Entry 6GXB (X-ray diffraction, 1.35 A resolution); this record covers chain A.

[Chain A]
Protein: Carbonic anhydrase 2
Source organism: Homo sapiens
Notes: EC 4.2.1.1
Reference sequence: P00918 (CAH2_HUMAN); numbering as in UniProt (aligned over 4-260)
Sequence (257 residues; each row starts with the number of its first residue):
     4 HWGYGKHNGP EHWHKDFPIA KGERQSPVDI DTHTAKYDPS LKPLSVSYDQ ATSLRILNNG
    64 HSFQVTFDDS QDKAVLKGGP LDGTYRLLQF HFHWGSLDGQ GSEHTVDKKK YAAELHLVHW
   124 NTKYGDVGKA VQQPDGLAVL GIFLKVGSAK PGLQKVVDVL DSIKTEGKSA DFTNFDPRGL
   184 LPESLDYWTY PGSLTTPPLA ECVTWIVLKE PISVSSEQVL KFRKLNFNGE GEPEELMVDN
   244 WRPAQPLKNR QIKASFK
Construct notes: conflict Ser-65 (Ala in P00918), Gln-67 (Asn in P00918), Thr-69 (Glu in P00918), Leu-91 (Ile in P00918), Val-130 (Phe in P00918), Glu-169 (Lys in P00918), Ala-203 (Leu in P00918)
Bound ions: Zn2+: His-94, His-96, His-119 (together with FF5)
Ligand contacts: FF5 (N-[4-[4-[(4-sulfamoylphenyl)carbamoylamino]phenoxy]butyl]ethanamide): Leu-57, Gln-67, Thr-69, Phe-70, Asp-71, Asp-72, Ser-73, Leu-91, Gln-92, His-94, His-96, Glu-106, His-119, Val-121, Val-130, Leu-140, Val-142, Ser-196, Leu-197, Thr-198, Thr-199, Trp-208
Swiss-Prot annotation at these positions:
  - active site: His-64 (Proton donor/acceptor)
  - binding site (Zn(2+)): His-94, His-96, His-119
  - binding site (substrate): Thr-198, Thr-199
  - site: Tyr-7 (Fine-tunes the proton-transfer properties of H-64), Asn-62 (Fine-tunes the proton-transfer properties of H-64), Gln-92 (Involved in the binding of some activators, including histamine and L-histidine)
  - modified residue (Phosphoserine): Ser-165, Ser-172
  - natural variant: Lys-18 (K18E: In Jogjakarta), Gln-92 (Q92P: In OPTB3), His-94 (H94Y: In OPTB3 loss of activity), His-107 (H107Y: In OPTB3), Gly-144 (G144R: In OPTB3), Pro-236 (P236H: In Melbourne)
  - mutagenesis: Trp-5 (W5A: Impaired activity, not rescued by 4-methylimidazole (4-MI); when associated with W-64), Tyr-7 (Y7F: Enhanced activity; Y7H: Reduced proton transfer rate), Asn-62 (N62A: Reduced activity; N62D: Strongly reduced activity; N62H: Reduced proton transfer; when associated with A-64; N62L: Reduced activity; N62T: Reduced activity; N62V: Reduced activity), His-64 (H64A: Reduced CO(2) hydrase activity, rescued by 4-methylimidazole (4-MI). Reduced proton transfer; when associated with H-62. Enhanced proton transfer; when associated with H-67 ...), His-94 (H94C/D/E/N/Q: Strongly reduced CO(2) hydrase and p-nitrophenyl acetate esterase activities, impaired stability of zinc binding), Glu-106 (E106A/Q: Strongly reduced CO(2) hydrase activity; E106D: Normal CO(2) hydrase activity), Glu-117 (E117Q: Strongly reduced activity and sulfonamide affinity), His-119 (H119D/N/Q: Reduced activity; H119E: Strongly reduced activity), Val-121 (V121A/G/I/L/S: Reduced CO(2) hydrase and p-nitrophenyl acetate esterase activities; V121K/R: Strongly reduced CO(2) hydrase and p-nitrophenyl acetate esterase activities), Val-142 (V142F/Y: Strongly impaired activity; V142G: Weakly impaired activity; V142H: Impaired activity), Leu-197 (L197A: Reduced CO(2) hydrase activity; L197E/H/R: Strongly reduced CO(2) hydrase activity; L197F: Normal activity), Thr-198 (T198A/C/H/P: Strongly reduced activity; T198D/E: Strongly reduced activity, but enhanced zinc affinity; T198S/V: Reduced activity), 2 further mutagenesis entries in UniProt

[Overview]
Bound to chain A: compound FF5. His-94, His-96 and His-119 form the Zn2+ site. UniProt lists active-site
residue His-64, 3 Zn2+-binding residues, substrate-binding residues Thr-198 and Thr-199 and 14 mutagenesis
sites.
Chain A is Carbonic anhydrase 2 (Homo sapiens); the structure, Carbonic Anhydrase CAIX mimic in complex with
inhibitor JS13, was determined by X-ray diffraction together with 6GXE from the same study.
